Entry 6AKL (X-ray diffraction, 1.75 A resolution); this record covers chains A and C of the 3 polymer chains in the assembly.

Chain A:
Protein: Suppressor of IKBKE 1
From: Homo sapiens
Reference sequence: Q9BRV8 (SIKE1_HUMAN); residues 72-121 here = UniProt positions 72-121
Amino-acid sequence (54 residues; numbered 68 to 121; the number before each row is that of its first residue):
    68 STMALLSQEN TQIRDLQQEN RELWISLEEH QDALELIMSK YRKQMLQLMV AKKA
Unresolved in the structure: 120-121
Differences from the reference sequence: expression tag (68-71)
Curated features (UniProtKB/Swiss-Prot):
  - mutagenesis: L90 (L90D: Loss of (SIKE1:SLMAP)STRIPAK complex formation), L94 (L94D: Loss of (SIKE1:SLMAP)STRIPAK complex formation), E96 (E96A: Loss of (SIKE1:SLMAP)STRIPAK complex formation; when assocated with A-109), H97 (H97D: Loss of (SIKE1:SLMAP)STRIPAK complex formation), L101 (L101D: Loss of (SIKE1:SLMAP)STRIPAK complex formation), R109 (R109A: Loss of (SIKE1:SLMAP)STRIPAK complex formation; when assocated with A-109)
What the authors report for this chain:
  - mutagenesis - L90D/L94D/H97D/L101D: decreased binding to Striatin-3 (chain C)
  - mutagenesis - E96A/R109A, A100D/M105E: abolished binding to Striatin-3 (chain C)

Chain C:
Protein: Striatin-3
Reference sequence: Q13033 (STRN3_HUMAN); numbering as in UniProt (aligned over 165-190)
Amino-acid sequence (26 residues; numbered 165 to 190; the number before each row is that of its first residue):
   165 PQNSQLTWKQ GRQLLRQYLQ EVGYTD
Unresolved in the structure: 165-171
Curated features (UniProtKB/Swiss-Prot):
  - region: Q166 to L183 (Calmodulin-binding)
  - mutagenesis: R176 to E185 (Loss of STRIPAK complex formation), L179 to V186 (Loss of STRIPAK complex formation)
What the authors report for this chain:
  - mutagenesis - R176A/E185A, L179D/V186D: abolished binding to Suppressor of IKBKE 1 (chain A)

Interface between chain A and chain C:
Contacting residue pairs (8; chain A residue first):
  L101(A) with L179(C), hydrophobic; Y182(C), hydrophobic
  E102(A) with Y182(C)
  M105(A) with Y182(C), hydrophobic; E185(C); V186(C), hydrophobic
  Y108(A) with V186(C)
  R109(A) with E185(C), salt bridge
Other interface residues (no listed pair), chain C (5 interface residues in all): Q181
Interface features reported in the paper:
  - residue pairs: R109(A)-E185(C) (salt bridge)
  - interface residues, chain A: L101(A), M105(A), Y108(A)
  - interface residues, chain C: L179(C), Y182(C), V186(C)

Overview:
The chain A/chain C interface involves 5 residues from each chain, with 1 salt bridge. The salt-bridged pair
is R109(A)-E185(C). The authors report a salt bridge between R109(A) and E185(C). The paper reports that
E96A/R109A and A100D/M105E of chain A abolish binding to Striatin-3 (chain C); interface residues L101(A),
M105(A) and L179(C) among others; 5 substitutions were tested in all.
Chain A is Suppressor of IKBKE 1 (Homo sapiens) and chain C is Striatin-3; the structure, Crystal structure of
Striatin3 in complex with SIKE1 Coiled-coil domain, was determined by X-ray diffraction (same publication as
6AKK and 6AKM).
